PDB entry 4TPO | X-ray diffraction, 1.23 A resolution | chain A

Chain A:
Name: Putative P450-like protein
Source organism: Streptomyces scabies
UniProt: C9ZDC6 (C9ZDC6_STRSW); numbering as in UniProt (aligned over 1-406)
Sequence (407 residues; row label = number of the first residue in the row; numbering starts at 0):
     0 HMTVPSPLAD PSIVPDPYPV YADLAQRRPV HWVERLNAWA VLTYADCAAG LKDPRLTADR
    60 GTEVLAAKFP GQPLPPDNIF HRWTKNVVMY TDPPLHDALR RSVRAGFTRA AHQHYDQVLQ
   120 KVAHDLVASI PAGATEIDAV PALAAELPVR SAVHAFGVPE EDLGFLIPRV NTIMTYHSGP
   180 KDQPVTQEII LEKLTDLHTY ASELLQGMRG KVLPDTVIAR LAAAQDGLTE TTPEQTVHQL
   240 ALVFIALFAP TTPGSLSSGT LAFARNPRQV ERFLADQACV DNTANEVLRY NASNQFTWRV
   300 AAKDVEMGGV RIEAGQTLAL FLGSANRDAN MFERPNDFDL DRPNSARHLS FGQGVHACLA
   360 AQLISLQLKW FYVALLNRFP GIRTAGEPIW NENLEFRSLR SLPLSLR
Disordered / not traced: 176-183
Sequence notes: expression tag (0)
Bound ions: heme Fe near Cys357 (its only coordinating residue here)
Residues lining bound ligands:
  - heme (HEM): Leu50, Arg59, Val87, Met88, His95, Arg99, Phe155, Leu241, Val242, Ala245, Leu246, Thr250, Thr251, Ser254, Leu287, Ser292, Asn293, Thr296, Arg298, Leu321, Ser349, Phe350, Gly351, Val354, His355, Ala356, Cys357, Leu358, Ala359, Ile363
  - tryptophan (TRP): Arg59, Met88, Tyr89, Met173, Ile244, Ala245, Ala248, Thr250, Asn293, Phe295, Thr296, Trp297, Phe395
Reported in the primary citation:
  - binding site for tryptophan: Arg59, Met88, Tyr89, Asn293, Thr296, Glu394, Phe395
  - binding site for heme: Arg59, Thr250
  - conformationally variable residues (loop rearrangement, side-chain flip): Arg59, Gly60

Summary:
Bound to chain A: heme and tryptophan. From the paper: a binding site for tryptophan at Arg59, Met88 and Tyr89
among others; a binding site for heme at Arg59 and Thr250.
Chain A is Putative P450-like protein (Streptomyces scabies); the structure, High-resolution structure of TxtE
with bound tryptophan substrate, was determined by X-ray diffraction, deposited together with 4TPN.
